Entry 5C2E (X-ray diffraction, 2.10 A resolution); this record covers chain A.

== Chain A ==
Name: cAMP and cAMP-inhibited cGMP 3', 5'-cyclic phosphodiesterase 10A
Source organism: Homo sapiens
Notes: EC 3.1.4.17, 3.1.4.35; fragment: catalytic domain
UniProt: Q9Y233 (PDE10_HUMAN), isoform Q9Y233-2; residues 439-779 here correspond to UniProt positions 449-789 (UniProt number = residue number + 10)
Sequence (362 residues; row label = number of the first residue in the row):
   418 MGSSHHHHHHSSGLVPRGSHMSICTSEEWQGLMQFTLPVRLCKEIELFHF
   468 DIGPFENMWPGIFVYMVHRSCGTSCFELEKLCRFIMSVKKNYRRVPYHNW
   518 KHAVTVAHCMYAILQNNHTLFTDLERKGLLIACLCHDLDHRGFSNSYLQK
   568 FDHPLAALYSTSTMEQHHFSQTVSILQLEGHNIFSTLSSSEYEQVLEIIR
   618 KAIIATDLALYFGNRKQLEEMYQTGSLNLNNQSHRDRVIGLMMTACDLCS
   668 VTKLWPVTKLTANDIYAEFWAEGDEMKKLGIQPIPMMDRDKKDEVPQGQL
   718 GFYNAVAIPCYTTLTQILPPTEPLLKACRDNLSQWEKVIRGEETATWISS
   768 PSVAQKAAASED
Unresolved in the structure: 418-436, 760-779
Differences from the reference sequence: initiating methionine (418); expression tag (419-438)
Ion coordination: Zn2+: His519, His553, Asp554, Asp664; Mg2+ near Asp554 (its only coordinating residue here)
Small-molecule neighbours: 4PX (3-(1-hydroxy-2-methylpropan-2-yl)-5-phenyl-3,5-dihydro-1H-imidazo[4,5-c][1,8]naphthyridine-2,4-dione): Tyr514, His515, Thr623, Leu625, Asp664, Leu665, Ser667, Val668, Ala679, Ile682, Phe686, Met703, Gln716, Phe719
Curated features (UniProtKB/Swiss-Prot):
  - binding site (3',5'-cyclic AMP): Gln649

== In short ==
Chain A binds compound 4PX. His519, His553, Asp554 and Asp664 coordinate Zn2+. Curated annotation (UniProt)
lists residue binding 3',5'-cyclic AMP Gln649.
Chain A is cAMP and cAMP-inhibited cGMP 3', 5'-cyclic phosphodiesterase 10A (Homo sapiens); the structure,
PDE10 complexed
with6-chloro-N-[(2,4-dimethylthiazol-5-yl)methyl]-5-methyl-2-[2-(2-pyridyl)ethoxy]pyrimidin-4-amine, was
determined by X-ray diffraction together with 5C2H, 5C1W, 5C28, 5C29 and 5C2A from the same study.
